PDB entry 5YNU | X-ray diffraction, 1.70 A resolution | chain A

# Chain A
Protein: aromatic prenyltransferase
Organism: Fischerella ambigua UTEX 1903
Reference sequence: V5TDY7 (V5TDY7_9CYAN); residue numbers follow UniProt; this construct covers 1-322
Sequence (329 residues; each row starts with the number of its first residue; numbers below 1 keep their minus sign (Gly-6 is residue -6)):
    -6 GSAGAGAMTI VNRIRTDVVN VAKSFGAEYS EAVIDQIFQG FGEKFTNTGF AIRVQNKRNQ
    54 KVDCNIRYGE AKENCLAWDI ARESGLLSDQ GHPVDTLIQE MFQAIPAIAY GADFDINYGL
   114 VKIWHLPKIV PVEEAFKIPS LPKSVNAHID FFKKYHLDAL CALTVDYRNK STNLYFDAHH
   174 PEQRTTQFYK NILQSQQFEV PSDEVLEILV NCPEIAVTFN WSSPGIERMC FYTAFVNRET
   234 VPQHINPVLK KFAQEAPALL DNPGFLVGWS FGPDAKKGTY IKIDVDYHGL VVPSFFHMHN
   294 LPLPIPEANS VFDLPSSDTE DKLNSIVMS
Unresolved in the structure: -6 to -2, 267-269, 298-322
Sequence notes: expression tag (-6 to 0)
Curated features (UniProtKB/Swiss-Prot):
  - binding site (dimethylallyl diphosphate): Arg46, Arg60, Lys115, Asn166, Tyr168, Arg221, Tyr225, Lys275
  - mutagenesis: Trp117 (W117A/F: Loss of activity; W117Y: Retains 94% of activity with hapalindole U as substrate and 74% with hapalindole A)
Residues lining bound ligands:
  - 8XL (3-[(Z)-2-isocyanoethenyl]-1H-indole): Gly42, Ala44, Arg60, Tyr61, Gly62, Trp117, Tyr168, Glu207, Tyr225, Leu259, Asp277, Val284
  - pyrophosphate (POP): Arg46, Arg60, Lys115, Asp159, Asn166, Tyr168, Arg221, Tyr225, Lys275

# Summary
Chain A binds compound 8XL and pyrophosphate. From UniProt: 8 dimethylallyl diphosphate-binding residues and
one mutagenesis site.
Chain A is aromatic prenyltransferase (Fischerella ambigua UTEX 1903); the structure, Crystal structure of an
aromatic prenyltransferase FAMD1 from Fischerella ambigua UTEX 1903 in complex with INN, was determined by
X-ray diffraction together with 5YNT, 5YNV and 5YNW from the same study.
